PDB entry 5NAQ | X-ray diffraction, 2.48 A resolution | chains C and D of the 6 polymer chains in the assembly

[Chain C (and D)]
Name: Beta-galactosidase
Source organism: Lactobacillus plantarum
Notes: EC 3.2.1.21; chain D of this document is another copy of the same molecule, construct and numbering; everything in this record applies to it too
UniProt: F9ULH8 (F9ULH8_LACPL); numbering as in UniProt (aligned over 1-461)
Amino-acid sequence (477 residues; each row starts with the number of its first residue; numbers below 1 keep their minus sign (Met-15 is residue -15)):
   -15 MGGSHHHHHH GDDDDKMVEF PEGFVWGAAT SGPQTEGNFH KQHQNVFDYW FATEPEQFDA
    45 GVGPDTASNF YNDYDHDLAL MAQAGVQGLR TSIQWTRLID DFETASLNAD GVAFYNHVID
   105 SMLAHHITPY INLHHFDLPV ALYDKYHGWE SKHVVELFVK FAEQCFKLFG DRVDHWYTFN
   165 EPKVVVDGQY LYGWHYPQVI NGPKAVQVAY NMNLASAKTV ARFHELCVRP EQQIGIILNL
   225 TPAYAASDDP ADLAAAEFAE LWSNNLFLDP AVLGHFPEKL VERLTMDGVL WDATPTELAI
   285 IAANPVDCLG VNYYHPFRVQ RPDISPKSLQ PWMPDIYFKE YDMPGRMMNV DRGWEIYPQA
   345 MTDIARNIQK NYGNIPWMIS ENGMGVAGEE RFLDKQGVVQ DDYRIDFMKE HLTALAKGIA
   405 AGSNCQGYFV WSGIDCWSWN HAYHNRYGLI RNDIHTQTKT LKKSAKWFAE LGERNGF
Disordered / not traced: -15 to 0
Modified positions: Cys292 (S-(dimethylarsenic)cysteine; CAS)
Sequence notes: initiating methionine (-15); expression tag (-14 to 0)

[Chain C / chain D interface]
Contacting residue pairs (5):
  His137(C) with Lys144(D)
  Glu209(C) with Thr278(D)
  Thr278(C) with Glu209(D)
  Thr280(C) with Ile284(D)
  Ile284(C) with Thr280(D)
Also at the interface, not in a pair above, chain C (8 interface residues in all): Ala205, Pro279, Asn288
Also at the interface, not in a pair above, chain D (7 interface residues in all): Ala205, Pro279

[In short]
8 residues of chain C face 7 of chain D across their interface.
Chain C and chain D are both Beta-galactosidase (Lactobacillus plantarum); the structure, Crystal structure of
native 6-phospho-glucosidase LpBgl from Lactobacillus plantarum, was determined by X-ray diffraction together
with 5NAV from the same study.
